Entry 6PBK (X-ray diffraction, 2.81 A resolution); this record covers chains A and B.

Chain A:
Protein: Saci FlaG soluble domain
Organism: Sulfolobus acidocaldarius (strain ATCC 33909 / DSM 639 / JCM 8929 / NBRC 15157 / NCIMB 11770)
UniProt: Q4J9K7 (Q4J9K7_SULAC); residues 32-151 here = UniProt positions 32-151
Amino-acid sequence (135 residues; row label = number of the first residue in the row):
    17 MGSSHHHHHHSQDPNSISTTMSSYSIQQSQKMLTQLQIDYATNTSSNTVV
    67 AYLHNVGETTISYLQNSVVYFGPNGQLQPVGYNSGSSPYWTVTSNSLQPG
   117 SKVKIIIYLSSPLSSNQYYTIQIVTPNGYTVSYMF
Disordered / not traced: 17-36
Sequence notes: initiating methionine (17); expression tag (18-31); engineered mutation K118 (Val in Q4J9K7)
Ion coordination: Na+: S126 (together with di(hydroxyethyl)ether)

Chain B:
Protein: Conserved flagellar protein F
Organism: Sulfolobus acidocaldarius (strain ATCC 33909 / DSM 639 / JCM 8929 / NBRC 15157 / NCIMB 11770)
UniProt: Q4J9K8 (Q4J9K8_SULAC); residues 35-164 here = UniProt positions 35-164
Amino-acid sequence (146 residues; row label = number of the first residue in the row):
    19 MGSSHHHHHHSQDPNSNQAQELNHELELEQLETKITVSSVSLTGSTLNVV
    69 LENNGSTNLYDFQGFSVIVQYYANISNISTFNLSLYNYTKNSNPSPYYWT
   119 INTPLLAPGSQATLTIILPYPPYPNTQATVVIVTNYGPSVIWRGSL
Disordered / not traced: 19-34
Sequence notes: expression tag (19-34)

Chain A / chain B interface:
Pairs across the interface - 44 pairs, chain A then chain B:
  K47(A) - E45(B)
  K47(A) - L49(B)
  M48(A) - E45(B)
  L49(A) - N41(B)
  L49(A) - L44(B)  hydrophobic
  L49(A) - E45(B)
  L49(A) - Q48(B)
  T50(A) - Q48(B)  hydrogen bond (backbone-side chain)
  Q53(A) - V151(B)
  Q53(A) - G155(B)  hydrogen bond (side chain-backbone)
  D55(A) - S84(B)  hydrogen bond
  D55(A) - I86(B)
  D55(A) - V149(B)
  D55(A) - V151(B)
  Y56(A) - I86(B)  hydrophobic
  Y56(A) - Q88(B)  hydrogen bond
  Y56(A) - L101(B)  hydrophobic
  Y56(A) - V149(B)  hydrophobic
  T58(A) - Q88(B)
  T58(A) - L101(B)
  N59(A) - F99(B)
  T60(A) - F99(B)
  T60(A) - L101(B)
  V66(A) - L101(B)  hydrophobic
  Y68(A) - I86(B)  hydrophobic
  Y68(A) - L101(B)
  Y68(A) - S102(B)
  Y68(A) - L103(B)
  H70(A) - G82(B)  hydrogen bond (side chain-backbone)
  H70(A) - S84(B)
  H70(A) - V151(B)
  H70(A) - T152(B)
  V72(A) - L44(B)
  V72(A) - N153(B)
  V72(A) - Y154(B)
  V72(A) - G155(B)
  G73(A) - L44(B)
  E74(A) - L40(B)
  E74(A) - L44(B)
  G116(A) - G82(B)
  K118(A) - Q81(B)  hydrogen bond (side chain-backbone)
  K118(A) - G82(B)
  K118(A) - F83(B)  hydrogen bond (side chain-backbone)
  K118(A) - S84(B)
Also at the interface, not in a pair above, chain A (19 interface residues in all): Y149
Also at the interface, not in a pair above, chain B (24 interface residues in all): T147, I159

Summary:
Chain A and chain B form an interface of 19 and 24 residues respectively; the contacts include 7 hydrogen
bonds. Polar contacts include T50(A)-Q48(B), Q53(A)-G155(B) and D55(A)-S84(B).
Chain A is Saci FlaG soluble domain and chain B is Conserved flagellar protein F, both from Sulfolobus
acidocaldarius (strain ATCC 33909 / DSM 639 / JCM 8929 / NBRC 15157 / NCIMB 11770); the structure, Archaellum
periplasmic stator protein complex FlaF and FlaG from Sulfolobus acidocaldarius, was determined by X-ray
diffraction together with 5TUG and 5TUH from the same study.
